Entry 8I9F (electron microscopy, 2.90 A resolution); this record covers chains A and E.

[Chain A]
Molecule: Processed angiotensin-converting enzyme 2
Organism: Homo sapiens
UniProt: Q9BYF1 (ACE2_HUMAN); numbering as in UniProt (aligned over 19-615)
Chain sequence (616 residues; row label = number of the first residue in the row; numbering starts at 0):
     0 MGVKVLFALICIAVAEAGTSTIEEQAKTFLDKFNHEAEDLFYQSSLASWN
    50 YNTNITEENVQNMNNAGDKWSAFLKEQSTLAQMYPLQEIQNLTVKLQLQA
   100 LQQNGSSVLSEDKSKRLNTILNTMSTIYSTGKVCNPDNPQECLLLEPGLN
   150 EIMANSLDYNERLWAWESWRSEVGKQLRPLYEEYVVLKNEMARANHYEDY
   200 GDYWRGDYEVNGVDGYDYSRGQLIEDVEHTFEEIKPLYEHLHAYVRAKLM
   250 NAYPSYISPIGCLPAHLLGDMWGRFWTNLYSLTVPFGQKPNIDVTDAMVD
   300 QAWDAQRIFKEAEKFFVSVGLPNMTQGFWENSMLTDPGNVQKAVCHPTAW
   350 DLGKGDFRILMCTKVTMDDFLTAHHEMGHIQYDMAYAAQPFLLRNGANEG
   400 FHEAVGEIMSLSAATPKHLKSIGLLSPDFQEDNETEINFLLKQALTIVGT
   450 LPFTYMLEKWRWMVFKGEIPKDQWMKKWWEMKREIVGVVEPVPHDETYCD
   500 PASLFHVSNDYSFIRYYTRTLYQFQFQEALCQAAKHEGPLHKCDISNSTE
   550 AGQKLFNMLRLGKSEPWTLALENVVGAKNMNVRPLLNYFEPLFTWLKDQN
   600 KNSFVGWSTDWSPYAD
Disordered / not traced: 0-18
Differences from the reference sequence: initiating methionine (0); expression tag (1-18)
Cystine bridges: Cys133-Cys141, Cys344-Cys361, Cys530-Cys542
Covalent attachments: N-acetylglucosamine (NAG) linked to Asn53, Asn90, Asn103, Asn322, Asn432, Asn546
UniProt features mapped onto this chain:
  - region (Interaction with SARS-CoV spike glycoprotein): Asp30 to Tyr41, Met82 to Pro84, Lys353 to Arg357
  - active site: Glu375 (Proton acceptor), His505 (Proton donor)
  - binding site (chloride): Arg169, Trp477, Lys481
  - binding site (substrate): Arg273, His345, Pro346, Tyr515
  - binding site (Zn(2+)): His374, His378, Glu402
  - glycosylation (N-linked (GlcNAc...) asparagine): Asn53, Asn90, Asn103, Asn322, Asn432, Asn546

[Chain E]
Molecule: Spike protein S2'
Organism: Severe acute respiratory syndrome coronavirus 2
Notes: fragment: rbd
UniProt: P0DTC2 (SPIKE_SARS2); residue numbers follow UniProt; this construct covers 319-541
Chain sequence (223 residues; each row starts with the number of its first residue):
   319 RVQPTESIVRFPNITNLCPFHEVFNATRFASVYAWNRKRISNCVADYSVL
   369 YNFAPFFAFKCYGVSPTKLNDLCFTNVYADSFVIRGNEVSQIAPGQTGNI
   419 ADYNYKLPDDFTGCVIAWNSNKLDSKVSGNYNYLYRLFRKSKLKPFERDI
   469 STEIYQAGNKPCNGVAGFNCYFPLQSYGFRPTYGVGHQPYRVVVLSFELL
   519 HAPATVCGPKKSTNLVKNKCVNF
Disordered / not traced: 319-337, 360-363, 384-391, 517-541
Differences from the reference sequence: variant His339 (Gly in P0DTC2), Phe371 (Ser in P0DTC2), Pro373 (Ser in P0DTC2), Phe375 (Ser in P0DTC2), Ala376 (Thr in P0DTC2), Asn405 (Asp in P0DTC2), Ser408 (Arg in P0DTC2), Asn417 (Lys in P0DTC2), Lys440 (Asn in P0DTC2), Ser446 (Gly in P0DTC2), Lys460 (Asn in P0DTC2), Asn477 (Ser in P0DTC2), Lys478 (Thr in P0DTC2), Ala484 (Glu in P0DTC2), Arg498 (Gln in P0DTC2), Tyr501 (Asn in P0DTC2), His505 (Tyr in P0DTC2)
Cystine bridges: Cys379-Cys432, Cys480-Cys488
Covalent attachments: N-acetylglucosamine (NAG) linked to Asn343
UniProt features mapped onto this chain:
  - region: Asn448 to Phe456 (Immunodominant HLA epitope recognized by the CD8+)
  - glycosylation: Thr323 (O-linked (GalNAc) threonine), Ser325 (O-linked (HexNAc...) serine), Asn331 (N-linked (GlcNAc...) (complex) asparagine), Asn343 (N-linked (GlcNAc...) (complex) asparagine)
What the authors report for this chain:
  - post-translational modification sites: Asn343

[Chain A / chain E interface]
Residue-residue contacts (27; chain A residue first):
  Ser19(A) - Asn477(E)  hydrogen bond
  Gln24(A) - Asn477(E)
  Gln24(A) - Asn487(E)  hydrogen bond
  Thr27(A) - Phe456(E)
  Thr27(A) - Tyr489(E)
  Phe28(A) - Tyr489(E)
  Lys31(A) - Tyr489(E)
  His34(A) - Tyr453(E)  hydrogen bond
  His34(A) - Gln493(E)  hydrogen bond
  Asp38(A) - Tyr449(E)
  Asp38(A) - Gly496(E)
  Asp38(A) - Arg498(E)  salt bridge
  Tyr41(A) - Arg498(E)
  Tyr41(A) - Thr500(E)  hydrogen bond
  Tyr41(A) - Tyr501(E)
  Gln42(A) - Tyr449(E)  hydrogen bond
  Gln42(A) - Arg498(E)  hydrogen bond
  Met82(A) - Phe486(E)  hydrophobic
  Tyr83(A) - Phe486(E)
  Tyr83(A) - Asn487(E)  hydrogen bond
  Asn330(A) - Thr500(E)
  Lys353(A) - Tyr501(E)
  Lys353(A) - Gly502(E)  hydrogen bond (backbone-backbone)
  Lys353(A) - His505(E)
  Gly354(A) - Gly502(E)  hydrogen bond (backbone-backbone)
  Asp355(A) - Thr500(E)
  Arg357(A) - Thr500(E)
Also at the interface, not in a pair above, chain A (21 interface residues in all): Asp30, Glu35, Glu37, Leu45, Leu79
Also at the interface, not in a pair above, chain E (18 interface residues in all): Leu455, Tyr473, Ala475, Gly476
Interface features reported in the paper:
  - specific contacts: Ser19(A)-Asn477(E) (hydrogen bond), Asp38(A)-Arg498(E) (hydrogen bond), Leu79(A)-Phe486(E) (hydrophobic contact), Met82(A)-Phe486(E) (hydrophobic contact)

[Overview]
21 residues of chain A face 18 of chain E across their interface, with 10 hydrogen bonds and 1 salt bridge.
Polar pairs include Asp38(A)-Arg498(E), Ser19(A)-Asn477(E) and Gln24(A)-Asn487(E). The paper describes
hydrogen bonds between Ser19(A) and Asn477(E) and Asp38(A) and Arg498(E); hydrophobic contacts between
Leu79(A) and Phe486(E) and Met82(A) and Phe486(E). The paper reports a modification site at Asn343(E).
Here chain A is Processed angiotensin-converting enzyme 2 (Homo sapiens) and chain E is Spike protein S2'
(Severe acute respiratory syndrome coronavirus 2). Entry 8I9F (S-RBD (Omicron BA.2.75) in complex with PD of
ACE2) was determined by electron microscopy (same publication as 8I9B, 8I9C, 8I9D, 8I9G and 8I9H).
